2WZ7 - chains C and E of the 3 polymer chains in the assembly; structure by X-ray diffraction, 2.48 A resolution.

# Chain C (and E)
Molecule: Uncharacterized protein ybgf
Source organism: Escherichia coli
Notes: fragment: n-terminal domain, residues 35-109; chain E of this document is another copy of the same molecule, construct and numbering; everything in this record applies to it too
UniProt: P45955 (YBGF_ECOLI); residues 1-75 here correspond to UniProt positions 35-109 (UniProt number = residue number + 34)
Sequence (75 residues; each row starts with the number of its first residue):
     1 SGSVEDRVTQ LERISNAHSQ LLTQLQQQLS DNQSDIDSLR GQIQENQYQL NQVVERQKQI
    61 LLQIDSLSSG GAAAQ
Disordered / not traced: 1-2, 70-75 (chain E: 1, 69-75)
Reported in the primary citation:
  - mutagenesis - S15L/H18I: increased stability
  - mutagenesis - S15L/H18I (36 uM versus 50 uM): unchanged binding to TolA

# Chain C / chain E interface
Pairs across the interface (52):
  Val4(C) - Val4(E)  hydrophobic
  Glu5(C) - Arg7(E)
  Val8(C) - Arg7(E)
  Val8(C) - Val8(E)  hydrophobic
  Val8(C) - Leu11(E)
  Thr9(C) - Arg7(E)
  Leu11(C) - Leu11(E)
  Glu12(C) - Arg7(E)  salt bridge
  Glu12(C) - Leu11(E)
  Ser15(C) - Leu11(E)
  Ser15(C) - Ile14(E)
  Ser15(C) - His18(E)
  His18(C) - His18(E)
  Ser19(C) - His18(E)  hydrogen bond
  Leu22(C) - His18(E)
  Leu22(C) - Leu22(E)  hydrophobic
  Leu22(C) - Leu25(E)  hydrophobic
  Leu25(C) - Leu25(E)  hydrophobic
  Gln26(C) - Leu21(E)
  Gln26(C) - Leu25(E)
  Gln26(C) - Gln28(E)
  Leu29(C) - Leu25(E)
  Leu29(C) - Leu29(E)  hydrophobic
  Leu29(C) - Asn32(E)  hydrogen bond (backbone-side chain)
  Asn32(C) - Asn32(E)
  Gln33(C) - Asn32(E)
  Ile36(C) - Asn32(E)
  Ile36(C) - Asp35(E)
  Ile36(C) - Ile36(E)  hydrophobic
  Arg40(C) - Asp35(E)  salt bridge
  Arg40(C) - Leu39(E)
  Ile43(C) - Leu39(E)
  Ile43(C) - Gln42(E)
  Ile43(C) - Asn46(E)
  Asn46(C) - Asn46(E)
  Gln47(C) - Gln42(E)
  Gln47(C) - Asn46(E)  hydrogen bond (backbone-side chain)
  Leu50(C) - Asn46(E)
  Leu50(C) - Gln49(E)
  Leu50(C) - Leu50(E)  hydrophobic
  Val53(C) - Val53(E)  hydrophobic
  Val54(C) - Val53(E)  hydrophobic
  Gln57(C) - Val53(E)  hydrogen bond (side chain-backbone)
  Gln57(C) - Arg56(E)
  Gln57(C) - Gln57(E)
  Gln57(C) - Ile60(E)
  Ile60(C) - Ile60(E)  hydrophobic
  Leu61(C) - Ile60(E)  hydrophobic
  Leu61(C) - Gln63(E)
  Ile64(C) - Ile60(E)  hydrophobic
  Leu67(C) - Leu67(E)  hydrophobic
  Ser68(C) - Leu67(E)
Also at the interface, not in a pair above, chain C (30 interface residues in all): Leu39
Also at the interface, not in a pair above, chain E (27 interface residues in all): Ile43, Ile64

# In short
30 residues of chain C face 27 of chain E across their interface; the contacts include 4 hydrogen bonds and 2
salt bridges. Polar contacts include Glu12(C)-Arg7(E), Arg40(C)-Asp35(E) and Ser19(C)-His18(E). The paper
reports that S15L/H18I of chain C increase stability; S15L/H18I of chain C leave binding to TolA unchanged.
Both chains are Uncharacterized protein ybgf (Escherichia coli). Entry 2WZ7 (Crystal structure of the
N-terminal domain of E.coli YbgF) was determined by X-ray diffraction together with 2XDJ and 2XEV from the
same study.
